7FJS - chains L and C of the 6 polymer chains in the assembly; structure by X-ray diffraction, 2.90 A resolution.

# Chain L
Molecule: T6 light chain
From: Homo sapiens
Amino-acid sequence (327 residues; each row starts with the number of its first residue; numbers below 1 keep their minus sign (Arg-106 is residue -106)):
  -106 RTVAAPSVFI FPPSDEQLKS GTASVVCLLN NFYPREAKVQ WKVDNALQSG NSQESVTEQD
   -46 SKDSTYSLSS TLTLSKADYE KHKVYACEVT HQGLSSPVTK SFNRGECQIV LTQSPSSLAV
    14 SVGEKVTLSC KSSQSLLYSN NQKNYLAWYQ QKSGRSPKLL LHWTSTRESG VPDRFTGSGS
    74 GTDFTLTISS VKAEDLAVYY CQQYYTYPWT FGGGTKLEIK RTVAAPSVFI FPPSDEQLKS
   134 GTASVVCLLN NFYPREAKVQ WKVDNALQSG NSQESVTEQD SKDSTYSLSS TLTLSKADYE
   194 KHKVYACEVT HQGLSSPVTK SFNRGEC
Unresolved in the structure: -106 to 0, 220
Disulfides: Cys23-Cys94, Cys140-Cys200

# Chain C
Molecule: T6 heavy chain
From: Homo sapiens
Amino-acid sequence (216 residues; row label = number of the first residue in the row):
     1 QVQLQQPGTE LVNPGASLKM SCKTSGYRFT SYIIHWVKQT PGQGLEWIGA IFPENDDTSY
    61 SQKFKGKATL TTDTSSSTAY MQLSSLTSED SAVYYCARDG ENVLDYWGQG TSVTVSSAST
   121 KGPSVFPLAP SSKSTSGGTA ALGCLVKDYF PEPVTVSWNS GALTSGVHTF PAVLQSSGLY
   181 SLSSVVTVPS SSLGTQTYIC NVNHKPSNTK VDKRVE
Unresolved in the structure: 216
Disulfides: Cys22-Cys96, Cys144-Cys200

# Chain L / chain C interface
Residue-residue contacts (6; chain L residue first):
  Val15(L) with Gly26(C)
  Gly16(L) with Gly26(C)
  Glu17(L) with Gln1(C), hydrogen bond
  Arg114(L) with Glu101(C), salt bridge
  Thr115(L) with Glu101(C); Asn102(C), hydrogen bond
Interface residues without a listed pair, chain L (7 interface residues in all): Ser14, Val116

# In short
7 residues of chain L face 4 of chain C across their interface, with 2 hydrogen bonds and 1 salt bridge. Polar
pairs include Arg114(L)-Glu101(C), Glu17(L)-Gln1(C) and Thr115(L)-Asn102(C).
Chain L is T6 light chain and chain C is T6 heavy chain, both from Homo sapiens; the structure, Crystal
structure of T6 Fab bound to theSARS-CoV-2 RBD of B.1.351, was determined by X-ray diffraction, deposited
together with 7FJN and 7FJO.
